Entry 2MFQ (solution NMR); this record covers chains A and B.

# Chain A
Molecule: Fibroblast growth factor receptor substrate 2
From: Homo sapiens
Notes: fragment: IRS-type PTB domain, residues 11-122
UniProt: Q8WU20 (FRS2_HUMAN); residues 11-122 here = UniProt positions 11-122
Amino-acid sequence (115 residues; row label = number of the first residue in the row):
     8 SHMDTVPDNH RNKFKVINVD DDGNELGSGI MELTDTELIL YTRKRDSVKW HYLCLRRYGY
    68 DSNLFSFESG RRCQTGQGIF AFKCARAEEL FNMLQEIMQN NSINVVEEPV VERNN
Construct notes: expression tag (8-10)

# Chain B
Molecule: BDNF/NT-3 growth factors receptor
Notes: EC 2.7.10.1
UniProt: Q16620 (NTRK2_HUMAN); residues 493-515 here correspond to UniProt positions 497-519 (UniProt number = residue number + 4)
Amino-acid sequence (23 residues; row label = number of the first residue in the row):
   493 GPDAVIIGMT KIPVIENPQY FGI
Modified residues: Y512 (o-phosphotyrosine; PTR)
Curated features (UniProtKB/Swiss-Prot):
  - site: Y512 (Interaction with SHC1)
  - modified residue: Y512 (Phosphotyrosine)

# Interface between chain A and chain B
Residue-residue contacts (61):
  V26(A) - I499(B)
  D28(A) - I499(B)
  D28(A) - G500(B)
  D29(A) - I499(B)
  D29(A) - G500(B)
  D29(A) - M501(B)
  G30(A) - I499(B)
  G30(A) - G500(B)
  G30(A) - M501(B)
  Y59(A) - Q511(B)
  L60(A) - Q511(B)
  L60(A) - Y512(B)
  C61(A) - Y512(B)
  L62(A) - N509(B)
  R63(A) - I507(B)
  R63(A) - E508(B)
  R63(A) - N509(B)
  R63(A) - Y512(B)
  R64(A) - P494(B)
  R64(A) - D495(B)
  R64(A) - V506(B)
  R64(A) - I507(B)
  Y65(A) - V506(B)
  Y65(A) - I507(B)
  Y65(A) - E508(B)
  Y65(A) - N509(B)
  Y65(A) - P510(B)
  G66(A) - I504(B)
  G66(A) - P505(B)
  G66(A) - V506(B)
  Y67(A) - I504(B)
  Y67(A) - P505(B)
  D68(A) - T502(B)
  D68(A) - K503(B)
  D68(A) - I504(B)
  D68(A) - P505(B)
  S69(A) - M501(B)
  S69(A) - T502(B)
  N70(A) - M501(B)
  L71(A) - I499(B)
  L71(A) - T502(B)
  L71(A) - I504(B)
  F72(A) - I504(B)
  S73(A) - V497(B)
  S73(A) - I504(B)
  S73(A) - V506(B)
  G77(A) - Y512(B)
  R78(A) - Y512(B)
  I86(A) - P494(B)
  I86(A) - V497(B)
  A88(A) - V497(B)
  A88(A) - I499(B)
  A88(A) - I504(B)
  K90(A) - M501(B)
  F98(A) - I507(B)
  Q102(A) - I507(B)
  M105(A) - N509(B)
  M105(A) - P510(B)
  M105(A) - Q511(B)
  S109(A) - Q511(B)
  I110(A) - Q511(B)
Interface residues without a listed pair, chain A (32 interface residues in all): D27, Q106, P116
Interface residues without a listed pair, chain B (19 interface residues in all): G514, I515

# In short
32 residues of chain A and 19 residues of chain B are in contact.
Here chain A is Fibroblast growth factor receptor substrate 2 (Homo sapiens) and chain B is BDNF/NT-3 growth
factors receptor. Entry 2MFQ (NMR solution structures of FRS2a PTB domain with neurotrophin receptor TrkB) was
determined by solution NMR.
